Entry 4FK5 (X-ray diffraction, 2.03 A resolution); this record covers chains A and C of the 4 polymer chains in the assembly.

# Chain A
Molecule: Ubiquitin carboxyl-terminal hydrolase 8
From: Saccharomyces cerevisiae
Notes: EC 3.4.19.12
Reference sequence: P50102 (UBP8_YEAST); residues 1-471 here = UniProt positions 1-471
Chain sequence (476 residues; row label = number of the first residue in the row; numbers below 1 keep their minus sign (Gly-4 is residue -4)):
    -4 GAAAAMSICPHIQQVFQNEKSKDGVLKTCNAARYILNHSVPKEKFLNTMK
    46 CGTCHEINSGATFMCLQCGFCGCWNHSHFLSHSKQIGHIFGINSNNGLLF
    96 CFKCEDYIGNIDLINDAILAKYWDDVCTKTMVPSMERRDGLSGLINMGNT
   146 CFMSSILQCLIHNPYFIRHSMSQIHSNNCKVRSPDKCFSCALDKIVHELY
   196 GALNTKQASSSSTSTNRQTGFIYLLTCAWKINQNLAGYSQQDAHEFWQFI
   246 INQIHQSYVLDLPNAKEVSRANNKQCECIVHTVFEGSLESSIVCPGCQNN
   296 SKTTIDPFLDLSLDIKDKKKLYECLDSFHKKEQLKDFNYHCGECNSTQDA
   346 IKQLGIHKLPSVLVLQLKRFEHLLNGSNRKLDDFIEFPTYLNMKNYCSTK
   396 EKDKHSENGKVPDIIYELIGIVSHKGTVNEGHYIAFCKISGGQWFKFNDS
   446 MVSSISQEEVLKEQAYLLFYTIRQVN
Disordered / not traced: -4 to -2, 199-208, 229-234, 329-335, 342-344, 395-404
Construct notes: expression tag (-4 to 0); engineered mutation Asn144 (Ser in P50102)
Curated features (UniProtKB/Swiss-Prot):
  - zinc finger: Lys22 to Cys122 (UBP-type)
  - active site: Cys146 (Nucleophile), His427 (Proton acceptor)
  - binding site (Zn(2+)): Cys4, His6, Cys46, Cys49, Cys60, Cys63, Cys68, His73, His77, His83, Cys96, Cys99, His170, Cys174, Cys182, Cys185, His250, Cys271, Cys273, His276 and 4 more in UniProt
  - mutagenesis: Cys46 (C46A: Lowers histone H2B deubiquitination activity; when associated with A-49), Cys49 (C49A: Lowers histone H2B deubiquitination activity; when associated with A-46), His77 (H77A: Lowers histone H2B deubiquitination activity), Cys146 (C146S: Lowers histone H2B deubiquitination activity), His419 (H419A: Lowers histone H2B deubiquitination activity)
Ion coordination: Zn2+ site 1: Cys4, His6, Cys96, Cys99; Zn2+ site 2: Cys46, Cys49, Cys68, His73; Zn2+ site 3: Cys60, Cys63, His77, His83; Zn2+ site 4: His170, Cys174, Cys182, Cys185; Zn2+ site 5: His250, Cys271, Cys273, His276; Zn2+ site 6: Cys289, Cys292, Cys336, Cys339
From the paper describing this entry:
  - catalytic residues: Asn141, Cys146, His427
  - mutagenesis - S144N, S149N: unchanged catalytic activity on DUBm containing intact Sgf11
  - mutagenesis - N141A, N141A/S144N/S149N: decreased catalytic activity on K48 di-ubiquitin
  - mutagenesis - S149N: increased catalytic activity on in the absence of Sgf11-ZnF
  - mutagenesis - N141A/S144N/S149N: decreased catalytic activity on K48-linked diubiquitin
  - mutagenesis - S144N: increased catalytic activity
  - mutagenesis - S144N (Kd 28 uM): decreased binding to Ubiquitin carboxyl-terminal hydrolase 8 (chain A)
  - mutagenesis - S144N/S149N, S149N: abolished binding to Ubiquitin carboxyl-terminal hydrolase 8 (chain A)

# Chain C
Molecule: SAGA-associated factor 11
From: Saccharomyces cerevisiae
Reference sequence: Q03067 (SGF11_YEAST); numbering as in UniProt (aligned over 1-99)
Chain sequence (99 residues; row label = number of the first residue in the row):
     1 MTEETITIDSISNGILNNLLTTLIQDIVARETTQQQLLKTRYPDLRSYYF
    51 DPNGSLDINGLQKQQESSQYIHCENCGRDVSANRLAAHLQRCLSRGARR
Disordered / not traced: 1-3, 96-99
Curated features (UniProtKB/Swiss-Prot):
  - zinc finger: Ile71 to Cys92 (SGF11-type)
  - binding site (Zn(2+)): Cys73, Cys76, His88, Cys92
  - mutagenesis: Ile15 (I15A: Moerately decreases the affinity of SGF11 for SUS1), Asn18 (N18NA: Causes a dramatic decrease in the affinity of SGF11 for SUS1), Leu19 (L19LA: Causes a dramatic decrease in the affinity of SGF11 for SUS1), Asp57 (D57A: Reduces deubiquitination activity of the SAGA DUB module; when associated with A-60), Gly60 (G60A: Reduces deubiquitination activity of the SAGA DUB module; when associated with A-57), Arg84 (R84A: No effect), Leu85 (L85D: Strongly reduces deubiquitination activity of the SAGA DUB module), Ala86 (A86D: Moderately impairs deubiquitination activity of the SAGA DUB module), Leu89 (L89D: Strongly reduces deubiquitination activity of the SAGA DUB module), Arg91 (R91A: No effect)
Ion coordination: Zn2+: Cys73, Cys76, His88, Cys92

# Interface between chain A and chain C
Pairs across the interface (90):
  Met1(A) - Gln36(C)
  Met1(A) - Lys39(C)
  Met1(A) - Thr40(C)
  Glu51(A) - Asn18(C)
  Ile52(A) - Asn18(C)
  Asn53(A) - Asn18(C)
  Asn53(A) - Leu19(C)
  Asn53(A) - Thr22(C)  hydrogen bond (backbone-side chain)
  Ser54(A) - Asn18(C)
  Gly55(A) - Thr21(C)
  Gly55(A) - Thr22(C)  hydrogen bond (backbone-side chain)
  Gly55(A) - Gln25(C)
  Ala56(A) - Thr22(C)
  Ala56(A) - Gln25(C)  hydrogen bond (backbone-side chain)
  Trp69(A) - Gln25(C)
  Asn70(A) - Thr21(C)  hydrogen bond
  Asn70(A) - Gln25(C)
  Asn90(A) - Thr22(C)
  Asn90(A) - Asp26(C)
  Asn90(A) - Arg30(C)  hydrogen bond (backbone-side chain)
  Asn91(A) - Asp26(C)  hydrogen bond
  Asn91(A) - Ala29(C)
  Asn91(A) - Arg30(C)
  Leu93(A) - Ala29(C)
  Leu93(A) - Thr33(C)
  Asp101(A) - Gln36(C)
  Tyr102(A) - Ala29(C)  hydrophobic
  Tyr102(A) - Thr33(C)
  Tyr102(A) - Gln36(C)
  Gly104(A) - Thr33(C)
  Gly104(A) - Gln36(C)  hydrogen bond (backbone-side chain)
  Gly104(A) - Leu37(C)
  Asn105(A) - Gln36(C)  hydrogen bond (backbone-side chain)
  Asn105(A) - Leu37(C)
  Asn105(A) - Thr40(C)  hydrogen bond
  Asp107(A) - Arg41(C)  salt bridge
  Asn110(A) - Leu37(C)
  Val127(A) - Arg41(C)
  Pro128(A) - Arg41(C)
  Pro128(A) - Tyr42(C)  hydrogen bond (backbone-side chain)
  Ser129(A) - Tyr42(C)
  Met130(A) - Tyr42(C)
  Met130(A) - Leu45(C)  hydrophobic
  Met130(A) - Arg46(C)
  Arg133(A) - Leu38(C)
  Arg133(A) - Tyr42(C)
  Arg133(A) - Leu45(C)
  Arg133(A) - Tyr48(C)
  Asp134(A) - Tyr48(C)  hydrogen bond
  Leu136(A) - Tyr48(C)
  Ile140(A) - Glu66(C)
  Ile140(A) - Gln69(C)
  Asn141(A) - Glu66(C)  hydrogen bond (backbone-side chain)
  Asn141(A) - Asn83(C)
  Met142(A) - Ala82(C)
  Met142(A) - Asn83(C)
  Met142(A) - Arg84(C)
  Met142(A) - Leu85(C)  hydrogen bond (backbone-backbone)
  Met142(A) - Ala86(C)  hydrogen bond (backbone-backbone)
  Gly143(A) - Asn83(C)
  Gly143(A) - Ala86(C)
  Thr145(A) - Ala86(C)
  Ser209(A) - Gln69(C)  hydrogen bond (backbone-side chain)
  Ser209(A) - Tyr70(C)  hydrogen bond (backbone-backbone)
  Thr210(A) - Gln69(C)
  Thr210(A) - Tyr70(C)
  Thr210(A) - Ile71(C)
  Ile217(A) - Ile71(C)  hydrophobic
  Ile217(A) - Leu85(C)  hydrophobic
  Thr221(A) - Leu93(C)
  Trp224(A) - Gln90(C)
  Trp224(A) - Leu93(C)
  Trp224(A) - Ser94(C)
  Gln228(A) - Gln90(C)
  Phe440(A) - Tyr48(C)  hydrophobic
  Phe440(A) - Ile58(C)  hydrophobic
  Asn443(A) - Lys63(C)
  Asp444(A) - Glu66(C)
  Ser445(A) - Lys63(C)
  Ser445(A) - Gln64(C)  hydrogen bond
  Ser445(A) - Glu66(C)  hydrogen bond
  Met446(A) - Asp57(C)
  Met446(A) - Lys63(C)
  Val447(A) - Asp57(C)
  Val447(A) - Ile58(C)  hydrogen bond (backbone-backbone)
  Ser448(A) - Leu56(C)
  Ser448(A) - Ile58(C)
  Ser449(A) - Tyr49(C)  hydrogen bond (side chain-backbone)
  Ser449(A) - Phe50(C)
  Ser449(A) - Ile58(C)
Other interface residues (no listed pair), chain A (50 interface residues in all): Ser2, Ile103, Leu220, Ser435, Ile450, Ser451
Other interface residues (no listed pair), chain C (44 interface residues in all): Gln34, Asp44, Gly54, Ser55, Ala87, Leu89

# Summary
Chain A and chain C form an interface of 50 and 44 residues respectively; the contacts include 20 hydrogen
bonds and 1 salt bridge. Polar pairs include Asp107(A)-Arg41(C), Asn53(A)-Thr22(C) and Gly55(A)-Thr22(C). The
paper reports catalytic residues Asn141(A), Cys146(A) and His427(A); N141A and N141A/S144N/S149N of chain A
reduce catalytic activity on K48 di-ubiquitin; 5 substitutions were tested in all.
Here chain A is Ubiquitin carboxyl-terminal hydrolase 8 and chain C is SAGA-associated factor 11, both from
Saccharomyces cerevisiae. Entry 4FK5 (Structure of the SAGA Ubp8(S144N)/Sgf11/Sus1/Sgf73 DUB module) was
determined by X-ray diffraction together with 4FIP and 4FJC from the same study.
